Entry 7S7C (electron microscopy, 3.62 A resolution); this record covers chains B and F of the 7 polymer chains in the assembly.

== Chain B ==
Name: Zinc finger CCHC domain-containing protein 8
From: Homo sapiens
UniProtKB: Q6NZY4 (ZCHC8_HUMAN); the construct lacks a stretch of the UniProt sequence and is renumbered around it, so the offset changes along the chain: 1-244 = UniProt 1-244; 271-403 = UniProt 271-403; 496-507 = UniProt 404-415; 508-707 = UniProt 508-707
Amino-acid sequence (618 residues; numbered -2 to 707 plus 25 insertion-coded residues; 117 numbers in that range are skipped by the numbering (no residue carries them; nothing is unmodelled there); the number before each row is that of its first residue; a row labelled like 246A-246Y holds insertion residues (246A, then the next letters in order); numbers below 1 keep their minus sign (Ser-2 is residue -2)):
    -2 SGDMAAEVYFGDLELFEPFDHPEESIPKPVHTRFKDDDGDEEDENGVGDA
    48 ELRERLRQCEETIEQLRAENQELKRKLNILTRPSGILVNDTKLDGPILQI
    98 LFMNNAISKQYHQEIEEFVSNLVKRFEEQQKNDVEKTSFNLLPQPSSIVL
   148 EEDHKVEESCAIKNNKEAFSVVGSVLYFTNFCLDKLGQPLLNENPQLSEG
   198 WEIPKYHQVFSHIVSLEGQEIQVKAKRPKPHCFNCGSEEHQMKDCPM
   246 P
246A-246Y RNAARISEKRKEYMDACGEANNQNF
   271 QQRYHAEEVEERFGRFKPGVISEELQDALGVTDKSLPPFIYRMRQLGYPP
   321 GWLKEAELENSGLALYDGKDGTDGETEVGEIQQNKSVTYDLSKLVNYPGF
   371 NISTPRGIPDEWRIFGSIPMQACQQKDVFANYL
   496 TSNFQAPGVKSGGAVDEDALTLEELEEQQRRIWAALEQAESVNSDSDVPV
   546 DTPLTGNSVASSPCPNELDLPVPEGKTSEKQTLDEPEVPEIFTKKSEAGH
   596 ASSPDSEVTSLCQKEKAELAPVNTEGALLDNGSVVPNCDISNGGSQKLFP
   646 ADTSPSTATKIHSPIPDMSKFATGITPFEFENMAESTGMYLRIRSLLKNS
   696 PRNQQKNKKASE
Unresolved in the structure: -2 to 65, 217-227, 246A-246Y, 339-354, 496-658, 703-707
Differences from the reference sequence: expression tag (-2 to 0)
Ion coordination: Zn2+: Cys229, Cys232, Ser234, His237, Cys242
UniProt features mapped onto this chain:
  - zinc finger: Pro227 to Met244 (CCHC-type)
  - region (RBM7 binding): Phe286 to Leu299, Phe309 to Lys324
  - modified residue: Ala2 (N-acetylalanine), Thr342 (Phosphothreonine), Thr577 (Phosphothreonine), Ser598 (Phosphoserine), Thr648 (Phosphothreonine), Ser649 (Phosphoserine), Ser658 (Phosphoserine), Ser695 (Phosphoserine)
  - cross-link: Lys505 (Glycyl lysine isopeptide (Lys-Gly) (interchain with G-Cter in SUMO2))
What the authors report for this chain:
  - disease-associated variants - P186L: decreased expression (citing earlier work)

== Chain F ==
Name: Zinc finger CCHC domain-containing protein 8
From: Homo sapiens
UniProtKB: Q6NZY4 (ZCHC8_HUMAN); the construct lacks a stretch of the UniProt sequence, so the offset changes along the chain: 1-415 = UniProt 1-415; 416-615 = UniProt 508-707
Amino-acid sequence (618 residues; numbered -2 to 615; the number before each row is that of its first residue; numbers below 1 keep their minus sign (Ser-2 is residue -2)):
    -2 SGDMAAEVYFGDLELFEPFDHPEESIPKPVHTRFKDDDGDEEDENGVGDA
    48 ELRERLRQCEETIEQLRAENQELKRKLNILTRPSGILVNDTKLDGPILQI
    98 LFMNNAISKQYHQEIEEFVSNLVKRFEEQQKNDVEKTSFNLLPQPSSIVL
   148 EEDHKVEESCAIKNNKEAFSVVGSVLYFTNFCLDKLGQPLLNENPQLSEG
   198 WEIPKYHQVFSHIVSLEGQEIQVKAKRPKPHCFNCGSEEHQMKDCPMPRN
   248 AARISEKRKEYMDACGEANNQNFQQRYHAEEVEERFGRFKPGVISEELQD
   298 ALGVTDKSLPPFIYRMRQLGYPPGWLKEAELENSGLALYDGKDGTDGETE
   348 VGEIQQNKSVTYDLSKLVNYPGFNISTPRGIPDEWRIFGSIPMQACQQKD
   398 VFANYLTSNFQAPGVKSGGAVDEDALTLEELEEQQRRIWAALEQAESVNS
   448 DSDVPVDTPLTGNSVASSPCPNELDLPVPEGKTSEKQTLDEPEVPEIFTK
   498 KSEAGHASSPDSEVTSLCQKEKAELAPVNTEGALLDNGSVVPNCDISNGG
   548 SQKLFPADTSPSTATKIHSPIPDMSKFATGITPFEFENMAESTGMYLRIR
   598 SLLKNSPRNQQKNKKASE
Unresolved in the structure: -2 to 55, 130-136, 153-157, 217-615
Differences from the reference sequence: expression tag (-2 to 0)
UniProt features mapped onto this chain:
  - zinc finger: Pro227 to Met244 (CCHC-type)
  - region (RBM7 binding): Phe286 to Leu299, Phe309 to Lys324
  - modified residue: Ala2 (N-acetylalanine), Thr342 (Phosphothreonine), Thr485 (Phosphothreonine), Ser506 (Phosphoserine), Thr556 (Phosphothreonine), Ser557 (Phosphoserine), Ser566 (Phosphoserine), Ser603 (Phosphoserine)
  - cross-link: Lys413 (Glycyl lysine isopeptide (Lys-Gly) (interchain with G-Cter in SUMO2))
What the authors report for this chain:
  - disease-associated variants - P186L: decreased expression (citing earlier work)

== Interface between chain B and chain F ==
Contacting residue pairs (124; chain B residue first):
  Glu66(B) - Asn67(F)  hydrogen bond
  Asn67(B) - Asn67(F)  hydrogen bond
  Leu70(B) - Leu70(F)  hydrophobic
  Lys71(B) - Leu70(F)
  Arg72(B) - Ile145(F)
  Lys73(B) - Leu77(F)
  Lys73(B) - Val146(F)  hydrogen bond (side chain-backbone)
  Lys73(B) - Glu148(F)
  Leu74(B) - Leu70(F)  hydrophobic
  Ile76(B) - Ile145(F)  hydrophobic
  Ile76(B) - Ser171(F)
  Ile76(B) - Leu183(F)  hydrophobic
  Leu77(B) - Ile76(F)  hydrophobic
  Leu77(B) - Leu77(F)  hydrophobic
  Thr78(B) - Lys182(F)  hydrogen bond (backbone-side chain)
  Pro80(B) - Leu180(F)
  Thr88(B) - Asn102(F)
  Lys89(B) - Asn102(F)  hydrogen bond (backbone-side chain)
  Leu90(B) - Asn102(F)
  Leu90(B) - Thr176(F)  hydrogen bond (backbone-side chain)
  Gly92(B) - Asn102(F)
  Gly92(B) - Phe175(F)
  Pro93(B) - Met100(F)  hydrophobic
  Pro93(B) - Asn102(F)
  Pro93(B) - Leu173(F)  hydrophobic
  Pro93(B) - Tyr174(F)
  Pro93(B) - Phe175(F)
  Ile94(B) - Met100(F)
  Ile94(B) - Asn102(F)
  Ile94(B) - Leu173(F)
  Ile94(B) - Tyr174(F)  hydrogen bond (backbone-backbone)
  Leu95(B) - Ile97(F)  hydrophobic
  Leu95(B) - Leu98(F)
  Leu95(B) - Tyr174(F)
  Gln96(B) - Gln96(F)
  Gln96(B) - Leu98(F)  hydrogen bond (backbone-backbone)
  Gln96(B) - Ser171(F)  hydrogen bond
  Gln96(B) - Val172(F)
  Gln96(B) - Leu173(F)
  Ile97(B) - Gln96(F)
  Ile97(B) - Ile97(F)  hydrophobic
  Ile97(B) - Val172(F)
  Ile97(B) - Tyr174(F)
  Leu98(B) - Leu95(F)
  Leu98(B) - Gln96(F)  hydrogen bond (backbone-backbone)
  Leu98(B) - Gly170(F)
  Phe99(B) - Val168(F)
  Phe99(B) - Val169(F)
  Phe99(B) - Gly170(F)  hydrogen bond (backbone-backbone)
  Met100(B) - Pro93(F)  hydrophobic
  Met100(B) - Ile94(F)
  Met100(B) - Leu147(F)  hydrophobic
  Met100(B) - Phe166(F)  hydrophobic
  Met100(B) - Ser167(F)
  Met100(B) - Val169(F)
  Asn101(B) - Pro140(F)
  Asn101(B) - Glu164(F)
  Asn101(B) - Ser167(F)  hydrogen bond (backbone-backbone)
  Asn102(B) - Lys89(F)
  Asn102(B) - Pro93(F)  hydrogen bond (side chain-backbone)
  Asn102(B) - Ile94(F)
  Ala103(B) - Lys89(F)
  Ile104(B) - Ile94(F)  hydrophobic
  Ile104(B) - Phe123(F)  hydrophobic
  Ser105(B) - Ile94(F)  hydrogen bond (side chain-backbone)
  Ser105(B) - Leu95(F)
  Lys106(B) - Glu196(F)
  Gln107(B) - Glu196(F)
  Tyr108(B) - Leu119(F)  hydrophobic
  Tyr108(B) - Arg122(F)
  Tyr108(B) - Phe123(F)
  Tyr108(B) - Gln126(F)  hydrogen bond
  His109(B) - Gln185(F)
  Gln110(B) - Glu196(F)
  Gln110(B) - Gly197(F)
  Gln110(B) - Trp198(F)
  Gln110(B) - Glu199(F)
  Glu111(B) - Phe115(F)
  Ile112(B) - Leu119(F)  hydrophobic
  Glu113(B) - Tyr174(F)
  Glu114(B) - Glu199(F)
  Phe115(B) - Ile112(F)  hydrophobic
  Phe115(B) - Phe115(F)  hydrophobic
  Val116(B) - Tyr174(F)  hydrophobic
  Leu119(B) - Tyr108(F)  hydrophobic
  Leu119(B) - Glu111(F)
  Leu119(B) - Ile112(F)  hydrophobic
  Arg122(B) - Glu111(F)  salt bridge
  Phe123(B) - Ile104(F)  hydrophobic
  Phe123(B) - Gln107(F)
  Phe123(B) - Tyr108(F)
  Gln126(B) - Tyr108(F)  hydrogen bond
  Phe136(B) - Gln107(F)
  Leu138(B) - Lys106(F)  hydrogen bond (backbone-side chain)
  Ile145(B) - Lys73(F)
  Ile145(B) - Ile76(F)  hydrophobic
  Val146(B) - Lys73(F)  hydrogen bond (backbone-side chain)
  Leu147(B) - Met100(F)  hydrophobic
  Ala165(B) - Asn101(F)
  Ser167(B) - Met100(F)
  Ser167(B) - Asn101(F)  hydrogen bond (backbone-backbone)
  Val168(B) - Phe99(F)
  Val169(B) - Phe99(F)  hydrogen bond (backbone-backbone)
  Val169(B) - Met100(F)
  Val169(B) - Asn101(F)
  Gly170(B) - Phe99(F)  hydrogen bond (backbone-backbone)
  Ser171(B) - Gln96(F)
  Val172(B) - Gln96(F)
  Val172(B) - Ile97(F)
  Val172(B) - Phe99(F)  hydrophobic
  Leu173(B) - Pro93(F)  hydrophobic
  Leu173(B) - Leu95(F)
  Tyr174(B) - Pro93(F)
  Tyr174(B) - Ile94(F)  hydrogen bond (backbone-backbone)
  Tyr174(B) - Leu95(F)
  Tyr174(B) - Ile97(F)  hydrophobic
  Tyr174(B) - Phe99(F)
  Tyr174(B) - Glu113(F)
  Phe175(B) - Ile94(F)
  Leu180(B) - Pro80(F)  hydrophobic
  Lys182(B) - Thr78(F)
  Gln185(B) - His109(F)  hydrogen bond
  Gly197(B) - Lys106(F)
  Glu199(B) - Gln110(F)
Other interface residues (no listed pair), chain B (71 interface residues in all): Asn75, Ile83, Val120, Thr134, Pro140, Phe166, Thr176, Glu196
Other interface residues (no listed pair), chain F (71 interface residues in all): Leu63, Glu66, Leu74, Asn75, Ile83, Thr88, Leu90, Gly92, Ala103, Ser105, Val116, Val120, Leu138, Ala165

== In short ==
The chain B/chain F interface involves 71 residues from each chain; the contacts include 23 hydrogen bonds and
1 salt bridge. Polar contacts include Arg122(B)-Glu111(F), Glu66(B)-Asn67(F) and Asn67(B)-Asn67(F). Cys229(B),
Cys232(B), Ser234(B), His237(B) and Cys242(B) coordinate Zn2+. From the paper: P186L of chain B reduces
expression; P186L of chain F reduces expression.
Both chains are Zinc finger CCHC domain-containing protein 8 (Homo sapiens). Entry 7S7C (Human Nuclear Exosome
Targeting (NEXT) complex bound to RNA (substrate 2)) was determined by electron microscopy together with 7S7B
from the same study.
